8Y6U - chains C and D of the 11 polymer chains in the assembly; structure by electron microscopy, 3.97 A resolution.

Chain C:
Name: DNA-directed RNA polymerase subunit beta
Source organism: Escherichia coli K-12
Notes: EC 2.7.7.6
UniProt: P0A8V2 (RPOB_ECOLI); numbering as in UniProt (aligned over 1-1342)
Amino-acid sequence (1342 residues; each row starts with the number of its first residue):
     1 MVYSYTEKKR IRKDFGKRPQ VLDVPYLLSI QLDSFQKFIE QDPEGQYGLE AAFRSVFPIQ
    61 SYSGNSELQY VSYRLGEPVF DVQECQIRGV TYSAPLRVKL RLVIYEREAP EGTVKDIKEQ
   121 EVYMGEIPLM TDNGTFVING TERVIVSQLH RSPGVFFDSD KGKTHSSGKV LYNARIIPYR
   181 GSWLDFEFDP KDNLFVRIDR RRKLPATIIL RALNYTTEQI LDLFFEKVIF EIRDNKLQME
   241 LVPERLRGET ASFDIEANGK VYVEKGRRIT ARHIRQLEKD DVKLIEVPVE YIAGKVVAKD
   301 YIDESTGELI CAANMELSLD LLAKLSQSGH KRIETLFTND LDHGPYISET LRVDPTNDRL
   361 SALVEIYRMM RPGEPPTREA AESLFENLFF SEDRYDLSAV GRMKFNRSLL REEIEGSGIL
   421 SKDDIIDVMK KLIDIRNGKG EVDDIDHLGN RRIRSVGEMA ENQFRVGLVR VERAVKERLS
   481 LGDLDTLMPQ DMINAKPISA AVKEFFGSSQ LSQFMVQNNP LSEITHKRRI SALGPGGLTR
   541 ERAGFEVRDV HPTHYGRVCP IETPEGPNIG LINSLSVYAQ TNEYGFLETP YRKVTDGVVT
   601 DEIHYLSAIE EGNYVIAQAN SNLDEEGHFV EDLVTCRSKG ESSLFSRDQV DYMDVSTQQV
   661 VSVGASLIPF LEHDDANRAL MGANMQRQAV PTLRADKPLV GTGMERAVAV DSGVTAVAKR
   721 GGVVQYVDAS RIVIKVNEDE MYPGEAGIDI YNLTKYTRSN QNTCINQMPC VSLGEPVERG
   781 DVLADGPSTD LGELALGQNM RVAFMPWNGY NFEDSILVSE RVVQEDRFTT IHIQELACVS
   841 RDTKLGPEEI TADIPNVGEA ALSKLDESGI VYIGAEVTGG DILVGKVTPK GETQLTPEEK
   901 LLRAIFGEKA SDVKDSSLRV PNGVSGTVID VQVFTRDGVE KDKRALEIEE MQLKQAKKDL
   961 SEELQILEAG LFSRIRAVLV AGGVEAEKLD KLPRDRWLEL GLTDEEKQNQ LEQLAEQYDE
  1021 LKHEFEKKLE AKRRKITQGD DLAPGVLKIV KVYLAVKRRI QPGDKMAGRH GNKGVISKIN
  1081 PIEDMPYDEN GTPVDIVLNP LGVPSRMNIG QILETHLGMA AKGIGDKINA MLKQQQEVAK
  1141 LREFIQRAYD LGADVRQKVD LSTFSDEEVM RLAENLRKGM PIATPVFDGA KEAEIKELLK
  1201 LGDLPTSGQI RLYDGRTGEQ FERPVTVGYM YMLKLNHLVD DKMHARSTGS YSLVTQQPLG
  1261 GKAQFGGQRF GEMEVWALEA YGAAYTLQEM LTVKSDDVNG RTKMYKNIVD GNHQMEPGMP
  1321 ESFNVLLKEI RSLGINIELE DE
Disordered / not traced: 1-2
Differences from the reference sequence: engineered mutation Val516 (Asp in P0A8V2)
Curated features (UniProtKB/Swiss-Prot):
  - modified residue (N6-acetyllysine): Lys1022, Lys1200
  - mutagenesis: Ile561 (I561S: Resistant to antibiotics salinamide A and B), Ile569 (I569S: Resistant to antibiotics salinamide A and B), Ala665 (A665E: Resistant to antibiotics salinamide A and B), Asp675 (D675A/G: Resistant to antibiotics salinamide A and B), Asn677 (N677H/K: Resistant to antibiotics salinamide A and B), Leu680 (L680M: Resistant to antibiotics salinamide A and B), Glu813 (E813K: Disrupts the enzyme's active center)

Chain D:
Name: DNA-directed RNA polymerase subunit beta'
Source organism: Escherichia coli K-12
Notes: EC 2.7.7.6
UniProt: P0A8T7 (RPOC_ECOLI); numbering as in UniProt (aligned over 1-1407)
Amino-acid sequence (1407 residues; row label = number of the first residue in the row):
     1 MKDLLKFLKA QTKTEEFDAI KIALASPDMI RSWSFGEVKK PETINYRTFK PERDGLFCAR
    61 IFGPVKDYEC LCGKYKRLKH RGVICEKCGV EVTQTKVRRE RMGHIELASP TAHIWFLKSL
   121 PSRIGLLLDM PLRDIERVLY FESYVVIEGG MTNLERQQIL TEEQYLDALE EFGDEFDAKM
   181 GAEAIQALLK SMDLEQECEQ LREELNETNS ETKRKKLTKR IKLLEAFVQS GNKPEWMILT
   241 VLPVLPPDLR PLVPLDGGRF ATSDLNDLYR RVINRNNRLK RLLDLAAPDI IVRNEKRMLQ
   301 EAVDALLDNG RRGRAITGSN KRPLKSLADM IKGKQGRFRQ NLLGKRVDYS GRSVITVGPY
   361 LRLHQCGLPK KMALELFKPF IYGKLELRGL ATTIKAAKKM VEREEAVVWD ILDEVIREHP
   421 VLLNRAPTLH RLGIQAFEPV LIEGKAIQLH PLVCAAYNAD FDGDQMAVHV PLTLEAQLEA
   481 RALMMSTNNI LSPANGEPII VPSQDVVLGL YYMTRDCVNA KGEGMVLTGP KEAERLYRSG
   541 LASLHARVKV RITEYEKDAN GELVAKTSLK DTTVGRAILW MIVPKGLPYS IVNQALGKKA
   601 ISKMLNTCYR ILGLKPTVIF ADQIMYTGFA YAARSGASVG IDDMVIPEKK HEIISEAEAE
   661 VAEIQEQFQS GLVTAGERYN KVIDIWAAAN DRVSKAMMDN LQTETVINRD GQEEKQVSFN
   721 SIYMMADSGA RGSAAQIRQL AGMRGLMAKP DGSIIETPIT ANFREGLNVL QYFISTHGAR
   781 KGLADTALKT ANSGYLTRRL VDVAQDLVVT EDDCGTHEGI MMTPVIEGGD VKEPLRDRVL
   841 GRVTAEDVLK PGTADILVPR NTLLHEQWCD LLEENSVDAV KVRSVVSCDT DFGVCAHCYG
   901 RDLARGHIIN KGEAIGVIAA QSIGEPGTQL TMRTFHIGGA ASRAAAESSI QVKNKGSIKL
   961 SNVKSVVNSS GKLVITSRNT ELKLIDEFGR TKESYKVPYG AVLAKGDGEQ VAGGETVANW
  1021 DPHTMPVITE VSGFVRFTDM IDGQTITRQT DELTGLSSLV VLDSAERTAG GKDLRPALKI
  1081 VDAQGNDVLI PGTDMPAQYF LPGKAIVQLE DGVQISSGDT LARIPQESGG TKDITGGLPR
  1141 VADLFEARRP KEPAILAEIS GIVSFGKETK GKRRLVITPV DGSDPYEEMI PKWRQLNVFE
  1201 GERVERGDVI SDGPEAPHDI LRLRGVHAVT RYIVNEVQDV YRLQGVKIND KHIEVIVRQM
  1261 LRKATIVNAG SSDFLEGEQV EYSRVKIANR ELEANGKVGA TYSRDLLGIT KASLATESFI
  1321 SAASFQETTR VLTEAAVAGK RDELRGLKEN VIVGRLIPAG TGYAYHQDRM RRRAAGEAPA
  1381 APQVTAEDAS ASLAELLNAG LGGSDNE
Disordered / not traced: 1-14, 121, 359, 933-947, 1127-1136, 1184, 1377-1407
Curated features (UniProtKB/Swiss-Prot):
  - binding site (Zn(2+)): Cys70, Cys72, Cys85, Cys88, Cys814, Cys888, Cys895, Cys898
  - binding site (Mg(2+)): Asp460, Asp462, Asp464
  - modified residue: Lys983 (N6-acetyllysine)
  - mutagenesis: Gln504 (Q504P: Resistant to antibiotics salinamide A and B), Asn690 (N690D: Resistant to antibiotics salinamide A and B), Met697 (M697V: Resistant to antibiotics salinamide A and B), Ala735 (A735T: Resistant to antibiotics salinamide A and B), Arg738 (R738C/H/P/S: Resistant to antibiotics salinamide A and B), Ala748 (A748E: Resistant to antibiotics salinamide A and B), Pro758 (P758S/T: Resistant to antibiotics salinamide A and B), Phe763 (F763C: Resistant to antibiotics salinamide A and B), Ser775 (S775A: Resistant to antibiotics salinamide A and B), Ala779 (A779T/V: Resistant to antibiotics salinamide A and B), Arg780 (R780C: Resistant to antibiotics salinamide A and B), Gly782 (G782A/C: Resistant to antibiotics salinamide A and B), 1 further mutagenesis entry in UniProt

How chain C and chain D interact:
Residue-residue contacts (317):
  Phe545(C) - Leu788(D)  hydrophobic
  Arg548(C) - Arg780(D)  hydrogen bond (backbone-side chain)
  Asp549(C) - Pro750(D)
  Val550(C) - Phe773(D)  hydrophobic
  Val550(C) - His777(D)  hydrogen bond (backbone-side chain)
  Val550(C) - Arg780(D)
  His551(C) - Phe773(D)
  Pro552(C) - Phe773(D)
  His554(C) - Phe773(D)
  Tyr555(C) - Val769(D)
  Tyr555(C) - Leu770(D)
  Tyr555(C) - Phe773(D)
  Pro560(C) - Thr776(D)
  Pro560(C) - Arg780(D)  hydrogen bond (backbone-side chain)
  Ile561(C) - Thr776(D)
  Thr563(C) - Arg780(D)
  Gly566(C) - Ala787(D)
  Ile569(C) - Arg780(D)  hydrogen bond (backbone-side chain)
  Ile569(C) - Leu783(D)  hydrophobic
  Gly570(C) - Arg780(D)
  Asn573(C) - Arg780(D)
  Gln618(C) - Asn768(D)  hydrogen bond
  Gln618(C) - Leu770(D)
  Asn620(C) - Asn768(D)  hydrogen bond
  Ser642(C) - Leu770(D)
  Thr657(C) - Val769(D)
  Val660(C) - Val769(D)  hydrophobic
  Leu671(C) - Tyr772(D)
  Glu672(C) - Gly766(D)
  Glu672(C) - Leu767(D)  hydrogen bond (backbone-backbone)
  His673(C) - Phe763(D)  hydrogen bond (side chain-backbone)
  His673(C) - Arg764(D)  hydrogen bond (side chain-backbone)
  His673(C) - Glu765(D)
  His673(C) - Gly766(D)  hydrogen bond (side chain-backbone)
  Asp674(C) - Tyr772(D)  hydrogen bond (backbone-side chain)
  Asp675(C) - Arg744(D)  salt bridge
  Asp675(C) - Phe763(D)
  Asp675(C) - Tyr772(D)
  Ala676(C) - Tyr772(D)  hydrogen bond (backbone-side chain)
  Ala676(C) - Ala779(D)  hydrophobic
  Asn677(C) - Ala779(D)
  Ala679(C) - Tyr772(D)
  Leu680(C) - Leu783(D)  hydrophobic
  Phe804(C) - Ala637(D)
  Phe804(C) - Ser638(D)
  Met805(C) - Ala637(D)
  Pro806(C) - Ala632(D)
  Pro806(C) - Ala633(D)
  Pro806(C) - Ala637(D)
  Asn808(C) - Phe629(D)
  Asn808(C) - Ala633(D)
  Gly809(C) - Val357(D)
  Gly809(C) - Phe629(D)
  Tyr810(C) - Val357(D)
  Tyr810(C) - Gly358(D)
  Tyr810(C) - Tyr360(D)
  Asn811(C) - Asp505(D)
  Phe812(C) - Val357(D)  hydrophobic
  Phe812(C) - Pro451(D)
  Phe812(C) - Phe461(D)  hydrophobic
  Phe812(C) - Ser503(D)
  Phe812(C) - Gln504(D)  hydrogen bond (backbone-side chain)
  Phe812(C) - Asp505(D)
  Phe812(C) - Phe629(D)  hydrophobic
  Glu813(C) - Cys454(D)
  Glu813(C) - Ala459(D)
  Glu813(C) - Asp460(D)
  Glu813(C) - Phe461(D)  hydrogen bond (backbone-backbone)
  Glu813(C) - Gln504(D)
  Asp814(C) - Asp460(D)
  Asp814(C) - Phe461(D)
  Ser815(C) - Val357(D)
  Arg841(C) - Asp256(D)  salt bridge
  Arg841(C) - Gly257(D)
  Gln894(C) - Arg77(D)
  Gln1061(C) - Lys445(D)
  Pro1062(C) - Ala446(D)
  Gly1063(C) - Val354(D)
  Lys1065(C) - Asp462(D)
  Lys1065(C) - Gly463(D)
  Lys1073(C) - Asp462(D)  salt bridge
  Gly1074(C) - Phe461(D)
  Val1075(C) - Ile355(D)
  Val1075(C) - Phe461(D)  hydrogen bond (backbone-backbone)
  Val1075(C) - Gly463(D)
  Ile1076(C) - Thr356(D)
  Ser1077(C) - Thr356(D)
  Ser1077(C) - Val357(D)
  Asn1099(C) - Asp505(D)  hydrogen bond
  Pro1100(C) - Ala637(D)
  Pro1100(C) - Val639(D)
  Leu1101(C) - Gln504(D)
  Leu1101(C) - Asp505(D)
  Leu1101(C) - Leu508(D)  hydrophobic
  Leu1101(C) - Ala730(D)  hydrophobic
  Leu1101(C) - Arg731(D)
  Val1103(C) - Val639(D)  hydrophobic
  Pro1104(C) - Met725(D)  hydrophobic
  Pro1104(C) - Gln736(D)
  Ser1105(C) - Arg731(D)  hydrogen bond
  Ser1105(C) - Gly732(D)
  Ser1105(C) - Gln736(D)
  Arg1106(C) - Arg731(D)
  Met1107(C) - Gln739(D)
  Met1107(C) - Leu740(D)  hydrophobic
  Met1107(C) - Phe763(D)  hydrophobic
  Ile1109(C) - Met644(D)  hydrophobic
  Ile1109(C) - Leu740(D)  hydrophobic
  Ile1112(C) - Val639(D)
  Leu1113(C) - Ile641(D)  hydrophobic
  His1116(C) - Ile641(D)
  Phe1187(C) - Val769(D)  hydrophobic
  Glu1192(C) - Arg764(D)  salt bridge
  Ser1207(C) - Ile641(D)
  Ser1207(C) - Asp642(D)
  Glu1219(C) - Arg634(D)  salt bridge
  Phe1221(C) - Ala633(D)
  Phe1221(C) - Arg634(D)
  Phe1221(C) - Ser635(D)
  Glu1222(C) - Tyr512(D)
  Glu1222(C) - Tyr537(D)
  Glu1222(C) - Arg634(D)
  Glu1222(C) - Ser635(D)  hydrogen bond (backbone-backbone)
  Arg1223(C) - Ser635(D)
  Arg1223(C) - Gly636(D)
  Arg1223(C) - Phe719(D)  hydrogen bond (side chain-backbone)
  Arg1223(C) - Asn720(D)
  Arg1223(C) - Ser721(D)
  Pro1224(C) - Ser638(D)  hydrogen bond (backbone-side chain)
  Val1225(C) - Ser638(D)
  Thr1226(C) - Ser638(D)  hydrogen bond (backbone-side chain)
  Thr1226(C) - Val639(D)
  Thr1226(C) - Gly640(D)
  Val1239(C) - Val354(D)  hydrophobic
  Val1239(C) - Lys445(D)
  Lys1242(C) - Arg352(D)
  Lys1242(C) - Val354(D)
  Lys1242(C) - Gln465(D)
  Met1243(C) - Arg352(D)
  Met1243(C) - Ser353(D)
  Met1243(C) - Met372(D)  hydrophobic
  Met1243(C) - Lys445(D)
  His1244(C) - Gly351(D)
  His1244(C) - Arg352(D)  hydrogen bond (backbone-backbone)
  His1244(C) - Met372(D)
  Ala1245(C) - Ser350(D)
  Ala1245(C) - Gly351(D)
  Ala1245(C) - Glu375(D)
  Ala1245(C) - Leu376(D)  hydrophobic
  Arg1246(C) - Asp348(D)  salt bridge
  Arg1246(C) - Tyr349(D)  hydrogen bond (backbone-backbone)
  Arg1246(C) - Ser350(D)  hydrogen bond (backbone-backbone)
  Ser1247(C) - Asp348(D)
  Ser1247(C) - Tyr349(D)
  Ser1247(C) - Glu375(D)  hydrogen bond (backbone-side chain)
  Ser1247(C) - Leu376(D)
  Ser1247(C) - Pro379(D)
  Thr1248(C) - Asp348(D)  hydrogen bond
  Thr1248(C) - Tyr349(D)  hydrogen bond
  Tyr1251(C) - Asp348(D)  hydrogen bond
  Leu1253(C) - Arg99(D)  hydrogen bond (backbone-side chain)
  Leu1253(C) - Pro251(D)  hydrophobic
  Leu1253(C) - Val253(D)  hydrophobic
  Val1254(C) - Arg99(D)  hydrogen bond (backbone-side chain)
  Val1254(C) - Leu249(D)
  Val1254(C) - Arg337(D)
  Thr1255(C) - Arg337(D)
  Thr1255(C) - Asn341(D)
  Gln1256(C) - Arg99(D)
  Gln1257(C) - Asn341(D)  hydrogen bond (side chain-backbone)
  Gln1257(C) - Lys345(D)
  Pro1258(C) - Arg346(D)
  Pro1258(C) - Val347(D)
  Leu1259(C) - Arg346(D)
  Gly1260(C) - Arg346(D)
  Phe1265(C) - Glu375(D)
  Gly1267(C) - Arg346(D)  hydrogen bond (backbone-side chain)
  Gly1267(C) - Val347(D)
  Gln1268(C) - Arg346(D)
  Gln1268(C) - Val347(D)  hydrogen bond (backbone-backbone)
  Gln1268(C) - Gly351(D)
  Gln1268(C) - Arg352(D)
  Arg1269(C) - Arg339(D)
  Arg1269(C) - Gln340(D)  hydrogen bond (side chain-backbone)
  Arg1269(C) - Gly344(D)  hydrogen bond (side chain-backbone)
  Arg1269(C) - Lys345(D)
  Arg1269(C) - Arg346(D)
  Phe1270(C) - Leu343(D)
  Phe1270(C) - Gly344(D)
  Phe1270(C) - Lys345(D)  hydrogen bond (backbone-backbone)
  Phe1270(C) - His469(D)
  Gly1271(C) - Gly344(D)
  Glu1272(C) - Arg339(D)
  Glu1272(C) - Leu343(D)
  Glu1272(C) - Gly344(D)
  Glu1272(C) - Arg798(D)  salt bridge
  Met1273(C) - Thr428(D)  hydrogen bond (backbone-side chain)
  Glu1274(C) - Asn424(D)
  Glu1274(C) - Thr428(D)  hydrogen bond (backbone-side chain)
  Glu1274(C) - Ile434(D)
  Val1275(C) - Leu343(D)
  Trp1276(C) - Val801(D)
  Trp1276(C) - Val917(D)
  Trp1276(C) - Gln921(D)  hydrogen bond (backbone-side chain)
  Ala1277(C) - Gln921(D)
  Leu1278(C) - Met484(D)  hydrophobic
  Glu1279(C) - Val917(D)
  Glu1279(C) - Leu1347(D)
  Ala1280(C) - Val917(D)  hydrophobic
  Ala1280(C) - Ile918(D)
  Ala1280(C) - Gln921(D)
  Tyr1281(C) - Arg431(D)
  Tyr1281(C) - Leu432(D)
  Tyr1281(C) - Ile434(D)  hydrogen bond (side chain-backbone)
  Tyr1281(C) - Gln435(D)
  Tyr1281(C) - Leu483(D)
  Tyr1281(C) - Met484(D)  hydrophobic
  Tyr1281(C) - Asn489(D)  hydrogen bond
  Gly1282(C) - Ala1359(D)
  Ala1283(C) - Glu479(D)
  Ala1283(C) - Met484(D)  hydrophobic
  Ala1284(C) - Glu479(D)  hydrogen bond (backbone-side chain)
  Ala1284(C) - Leu1356(D)  hydrophobic
  Ala1284(C) - Thr1361(D)
  Tyr1285(C) - Glu475(D)
  Tyr1285(C) - Glu479(D)  hydrogen bond (backbone-side chain)
  Tyr1285(C) - Thr1361(D)
  Thr1286(C) - Ala476(D)
  Thr1286(C) - Glu479(D)  hydrogen bond (backbone-side chain)
  Gln1288(C) - Gly1354(D)  hydrogen bond (side chain-backbone)
  Gln1288(C) - Arg1355(D)
  Gln1288(C) - Leu1356(D)
  Glu1289(C) - Pro471(D)
  Glu1289(C) - Leu472(D)  hydrogen bond (side chain-backbone)
  Glu1289(C) - Thr473(D)  hydrogen bond (side chain-backbone)
  Glu1289(C) - Ala476(D)
  Met1290(C) - Val347(D)  hydrophobic
  Leu1291(C) - Lys345(D)  hydrogen bond (backbone-side chain)
  Leu1291(C) - Val1351(D)
  Thr1292(C) - Gly1354(D)
  Lys1294(C) - Val347(D)
  Lys1294(C) - Asp348(D)
  Lys1294(C) - Tyr349(D)
  Lys1294(C) - Val470(D)  hydrogen bond (side chain-backbone)
  Lys1294(C) - Leu472(D)
  Ser1295(C) - Lys345(D)
  Ser1295(C) - Arg346(D)
  Asp1296(C) - Lys345(D)
  Met1304(C) - Leu472(D)  hydrophobic
  Tyr1305(C) - Tyr349(D)
  Tyr1305(C) - Pro379(D)  hydrophobic
  Tyr1305(C) - Tyr382(D)
  Ile1308(C) - Pro379(D)  hydrophobic
  Ile1308(C) - Gly383(D)
  Val1309(C) - Gly383(D)
  His1313(C) - Phe380(D)
  His1313(C) - Leu472(D)
  His1313(C) - Thr473(D)  hydrogen bond (backbone-side chain)
  His1313(C) - Leu474(D)  hydrogen bond (backbone-backbone)
  His1313(C) - Gln477(D)
  Met1315(C) - Thr473(D)
  Met1319(C) - Phe17(D)  hydrophobic
  Met1319(C) - Val1353(D)
  Pro1320(C) - Lys345(D)
  Pro1320(C) - Ile1352(D)
  Pro1320(C) - Val1353(D)
  Pro1320(C) - Gly1354(D)
  Ser1322(C) - Asn341(D)  hydrogen bond (side chain-backbone)
  Ser1322(C) - Leu342(D)
  Ser1322(C) - Lys345(D)  hydrogen bond
  Phe1323(C) - Ile1352(D)  hydrophobic
  Val1325(C) - Leu249(D)  hydrophobic
  Val1325(C) - Arg337(D)
  Leu1326(C) - Ile331(D)  hydrophobic
  Leu1326(C) - Phe338(D)  hydrophobic
  Lys1328(C) - Glu100(D)  hydrogen bond (side chain-backbone)
  Lys1328(C) - Met102(D)
  Lys1328(C) - Leu245(D)
  Glu1329(C) - Leu245(D)
  Glu1329(C) - Leu327(D)
  Glu1329(C) - Met330(D)
  Glu1329(C) - Arg337(D)  salt bridge
  Arg1331(C) - Trp33(D)
  Arg1331(C) - Met102(D)
  Arg1331(C) - Pro243(D)
  Ser1332(C) - Pro243(D)
  Ser1332(C) - Leu245(D)
  Ser1332(C) - Tyr269(D)  hydrogen bond
  Ser1332(C) - Leu327(D)
  Leu1333(C) - His113(D)  hydrogen bond (backbone-side chain)
  Leu1333(C) - Trp115(D)  hydrophobic
  Leu1333(C) - Leu327(D)  hydrophobic
  Gly1334(C) - Ala25(D)  hydrogen bond (backbone-backbone)
  Ile1335(C) - Ile22(D)  hydrophobic
  Ile1335(C) - Ala23(D)
  Ile1335(C) - Phe116(D)  hydrophobic
  Ile1335(C) - Ala1336(D)  hydrophobic
  Asn1336(C) - Ile22(D)
  Asn1336(C) - Ala23(D)  hydrogen bond (backbone-backbone)
  Asn1336(C) - Leu24(D)
  Asn1336(C) - Ala25(D)
  Asn1336(C) - Met29(D)
  Asn1336(C) - Trp33(D)
  Ile1337(C) - Lys21(D)
  Ile1337(C) - Ile22(D)  hydrophobic
  Glu1338(C) - Ile20(D)
  Glu1338(C) - Lys21(D)  hydrogen bond (backbone-backbone)
  Leu1339(C) - Ala19(D)
  Leu1339(C) - Ile20(D)  hydrophobic
  Glu1340(C) - Phe17(D)
  Glu1340(C) - Asp18(D)  hydrogen bond (backbone-backbone)
  Glu1340(C) - Ala19(D)  hydrogen bond (backbone-backbone)
  Glu1340(C) - Lys21(D)
  Glu1340(C) - Arg1341(D)  salt bridge
  Asp1341(C) - Phe17(D)
  Asp1341(C) - Asp18(D)
  Glu1342(C) - Asp18(D)
Also at the interface, not in a pair above, chain C (159 interface residues in all): Glu565, Arg637, Trp807, Lys844, Pro1044, Lys1196, Gln1209, Thr1217, Asp1240, Gly1261, Leu1287, Gln1314, Glu1321, Ile1330
Also at the interface, not in a pair above, chain D (175 interface residues in all): Glu16, Phe49, Lys96, Val244, Pro246, Leu307, Lys371, Lys378, Ile394, Leu422, His430, Arg538, Asp643, Met724, Lys781, Ala784, Gln805, Ala914, Ile1320, Leu1332, Ile1357, Gly1362, Arg1372

Summary:
159 residues of chain C and 175 residues of chain D are in contact, with 61 hydrogen bonds and 9 salt bridges.
Polar pairs include Asp675(C)-Arg744(D), Arg841(C)-Asp256(D) and Lys1073(C)-Asp462(D).
Here chain C is DNA-directed RNA polymerase subunit beta and chain D is DNA-directed RNA polymerase subunit
beta', both from Escherichia coli K-12. Entry 8Y6U (Cryo-EM structure of E.coli transcription initiation
complex with transcription factor GcvA) was determined by electron microscopy.
